7TUD - chains A and P of the 4 polymer chains in the assembly; structure by X-ray diffraction, 1.45 A resolution.

[Chain A]
Name: HLA class I histocompatibility antigen, B alpha chain
From: Homo sapiens
Notes: engineered mutation(s): T73C
Amino-acid sequence (274 residues; row label = number of the first residue in the row):
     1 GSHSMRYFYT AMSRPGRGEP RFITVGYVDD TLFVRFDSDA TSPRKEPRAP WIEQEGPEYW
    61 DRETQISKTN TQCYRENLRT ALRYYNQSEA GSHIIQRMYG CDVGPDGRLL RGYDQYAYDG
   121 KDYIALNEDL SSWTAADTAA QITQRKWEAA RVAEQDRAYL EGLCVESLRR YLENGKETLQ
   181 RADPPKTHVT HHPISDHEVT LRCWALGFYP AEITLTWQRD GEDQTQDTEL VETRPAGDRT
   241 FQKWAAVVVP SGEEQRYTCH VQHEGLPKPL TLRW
Disulfide bonds: Cys101-Cys164, Cys203-Cys259
What the authors report for this chain:
  - post-translational modification sites: Asn86 (citing earlier work)

[Chain P]
Name: EEFGRC peptide
From: Synthetic construct
Amino-acid sequence (6 residues; each row starts with the number of its first residue):
     1 EEFGRC

[Chain A / chain P interface]
Pairs across the interface (35; chain A residue first):
  Met5(A) with Glu1(P)
  Tyr7(A) with Glu1(P), hydrogen bond (side chain-backbone); Glu2(P)
  Tyr9(A) with Glu2(P), hydrogen bond; Phe3(P)
  Thr24(A) with Glu2(P)
  Lys45(A) with Glu2(P), salt bridge
  Tyr59(A) with Glu1(P)
  Arg62(A) with Glu1(P), salt bridge
  Glu63(A) with Glu1(P); Glu2(P), hydrogen bond (side chain-backbone)
  Ile66(A) with Glu2(P); Gly4(P)
  Ser67(A) with Glu2(P), hydrogen bond
  Thr69(A) with Cys6(P)
  Asn70(A) with Glu2(P); Gly4(P); Cys6(P), hydrogen bond
  Cys73(A) with Cys6(P), disulfide
  Arg97(A) with Phe3(P)
  Tyr99(A) with Glu2(P), hydrogen bond; Phe3(P), hydrogen bond (side chain-backbone)
  Trp147(A) with Arg5(P)
  Val152(A) with Arg5(P)
  Gln155(A) with Phe3(P); Arg5(P)
  Asp156(A) with Phe3(P)
  Tyr159(A) with Glu1(P), hydrogen bond (side chain-backbone); Glu2(P); Phe3(P), hydrophobic
  Leu163(A) with Glu1(P); Glu2(P)
  Ser167(A) with Glu1(P), hydrogen bond (side chain-backbone)
  Arg170(A) with Glu1(P), salt bridge
  Tyr171(A) with Glu1(P), hydrogen bond (side chain-backbone)
Other interface residues (no listed pair), chain A (25 interface residues in all): Tyr74
Inter-chain disulfides: Cys73(A)-Cys6(P)

[Overview]
Chain A and chain P form an interface of 25 and 6 residues respectively; the contacts include 1 disulfide
bond, 10 hydrogen bonds and 3 salt bridges. Among the polar pairs are Lys45(A)-Glu2(P), Arg62(A)-Glu1(P) and
Arg170(A)-Glu1(P). The paper reports a modification site at Asn86(A).
Here chain A is HLA class I histocompatibility antigen, B alpha chain (Homo sapiens) and chain P is EEFGRC
peptide (Synthetic construct). Entry 7TUD (Crystal structure of HLA-B*44:05 (T73C) with 6mer EEFGRC and
dipeptide GL) was determined by X-ray diffraction together with 7TUC, 7TUE and 7TUF from the same study.
